7W17 - chains A and D of the 4 polymer chains in the assembly; structure by electron microscopy, 2.50 A resolution.

Chain A:
Molecule: VP1
Source organism: Homo sapiens
Chain sequence (281 residues; row label = number of the first residue in the row):
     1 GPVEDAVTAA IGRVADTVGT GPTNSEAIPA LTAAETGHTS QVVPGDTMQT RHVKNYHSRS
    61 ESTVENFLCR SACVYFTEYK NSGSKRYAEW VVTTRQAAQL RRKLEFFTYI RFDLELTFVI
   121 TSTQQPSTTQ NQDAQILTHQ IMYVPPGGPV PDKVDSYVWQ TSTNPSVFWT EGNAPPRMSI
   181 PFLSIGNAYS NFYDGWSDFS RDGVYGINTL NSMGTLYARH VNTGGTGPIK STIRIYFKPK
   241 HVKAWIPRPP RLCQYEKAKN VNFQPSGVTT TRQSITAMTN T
Unresolved in the structure: 1-12, 281

Chain D:
Molecule: VP4
Source organism: Homo sapiens
Chain sequence (68 residues; numbered 1 to 68; the number before each row is that of its first residue):
     1 GAQVSTQKTG AHETGLNASG NSIIHYTNIN YYKDAASNSA TRQDFAQDPG KFTEPVKDIM
    61 IKSLPALN
Unresolved in the structure: 13-23

Chain A / chain D interface:
Contacting residue pairs (42; chain A residue first):
  Arg-13(A) with Ala-11(D)
  Ala-27(A) with Ser-63(D)
  Ile-28(A) with Ser-63(D)
  Pro-29(A) with Lys-62(D); Ser-63(D)
  Thr-32(A) with Ala-66(D)
  Ala-33(A) with Ala-66(D)
  Thr-36(A) with Val-56(D); Met-60(D); Leu-67(D)
  Gly-37(A) with Pro-55(D)
  His-38(A) with Glu-54(D); Pro-55(D); Val-56(D); Met-60(D), hydrogen bond
  Thr-39(A) with Thr-53(D)
  Gln-41(A) with Thr-53(D); Lys-62(D)
  Val-42(A) with Lys-62(D)
  Val-43(A) with Lys-62(D)
  Asp-46(A) with Lys-62(D), salt bridge
  Tyr-56(A) with Ala-11(D), hydrophobic; His-12(D)
  Arg-59(A) with Gln-47(D)
  Ser-60(A) with Lys-8(D); Phe-45(D)
  Thr-63(A) with Asp-44(D); Phe-45(D)
  Glu-65(A) with Ala-40(D); Thr-41(D)
  Asn-66(A) with Arg-42(D)
  Cys-69(A) with Ala-40(D), hydrophobic; Arg-42(D), hydrogen bond
  Asp-113(A) with Ala-36(D)
  Ser-179(A) with Ala-36(D); Ser-37(D)
  Pro-181(A) with Ala-36(D), hydrophobic
  Lys-240(A) with Ala-36(D), hydrogen bond (side chain-backbone); Asn-38(D), hydrogen bond (side chain-backbone)
  His-241(A) with Asn-38(D); Ser-39(D), hydrogen bond (side chain-backbone)
  Pro-247(A) with Phe-52(D)
Other interface residues (no listed pair), chain A (29 interface residues in all): Ser-58, Lys-238
Other interface residues (no listed pair), chain D (25 interface residues in all): Ala-35, Pro-65

Summary:
The interface between chain A and chain D involves 29 residues on one side and 25 on the other; the contacts
include 5 hydrogen bonds and 1 salt bridge. Polar pairs include Asp-46(A)/Lys-62(D), His-38(A)/Met-60(D) and
Cys-69(A)/Arg-42(D).
Here chain A is VP1 and chain D is VP4, both from Homo sapiens. Entry 7W17 (Coxsackievirus B3 full particle at
pH7.4 (VP3-234E)) was determined by electron microscopy, deposited together with 7VXH, 7VXZ, 7VY0, 7VY5, 7VY6,
7VYK and 3 further entries.
